5V7J - chains G and L of the 6 polymer chains in the assembly; structure by X-ray diffraction, 2.91 A resolution.

[Chain G]
Name: Envelope glycoprotein gp160
Organism: Human immunodeficiency virus 1
UniProt: Q2N0S6 (Q2N0S6_9HIV1); the construct lacks a stretch of the UniProt sequence and is renumbered around it, so the offset changes along the chain: 32-140 = UniProt 31-139; 149-185 = UniProt 140-176; 187-309 = UniProt 186-308; 312-321 = UniProt 309-318; 2 more segments
Chain sequence (480 residues; each row starts with the number of its first residue; note: 12 numbers in that range are skipped by the numbering (no residue carries them; nothing is unmodelled there); a row labelled like 185A-185I holds insertion residues (185A, then the next letters in order)):
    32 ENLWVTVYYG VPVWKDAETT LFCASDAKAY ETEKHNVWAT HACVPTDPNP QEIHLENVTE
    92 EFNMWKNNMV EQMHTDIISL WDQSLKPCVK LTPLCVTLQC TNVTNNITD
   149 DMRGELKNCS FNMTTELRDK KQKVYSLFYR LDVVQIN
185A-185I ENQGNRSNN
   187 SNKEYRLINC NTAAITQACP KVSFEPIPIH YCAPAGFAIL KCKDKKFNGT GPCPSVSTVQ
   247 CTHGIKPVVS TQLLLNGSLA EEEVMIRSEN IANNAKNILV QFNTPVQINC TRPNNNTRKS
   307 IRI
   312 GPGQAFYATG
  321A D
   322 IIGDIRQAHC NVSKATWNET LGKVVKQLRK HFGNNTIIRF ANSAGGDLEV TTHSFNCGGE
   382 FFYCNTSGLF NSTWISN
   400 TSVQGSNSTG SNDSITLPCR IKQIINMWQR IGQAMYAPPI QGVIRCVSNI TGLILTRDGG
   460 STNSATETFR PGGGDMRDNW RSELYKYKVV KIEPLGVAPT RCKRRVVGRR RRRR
Disordered / not traced: 149-151, 185A-185I, 400-409, 508-513
Sequence notes: engineered mutation Ala199 (Ser198 in Q2N0S6), Ala278 (Thr277 in Q2N0S6), Asn332 (Thr330 in Q2N0S6), Ala365 (Ser363 in Q2N0S6), Ala464 (Thr461 in Q2N0S6), Cys501 (Ala498 in Q2N0S6); expression tag (509-513)
Cystine bridges: Cys54-Cys74, Cys119-Cys205, Cys126-Cys196, Cys131-Cys157, Cys218-Cys247, Cys228-Cys239, Cys296-Cys331, Cys378-Cys445
Glycans and other covalent adducts: glycan linked to Asn88, Asn332; N-acetylglucosamine (NAG) linked to Asn133, Asn156, Asn160, Asn234, Asn262, Asn295, Asn301, Asn356, Asn386, Asn392, Asn448
Reported in the primary citation:
  - post-translational modification sites: Asn160, Asn386
  - post-translational modification sites: Asn302 (from molecular simulation)
  - conformationally variable residues: Asn160

[Chain L]
Name: Antibody 3H+109L Fab light chain
Organism: Homo sapiens
Notes: antibody fragment or engineered binder
Chain sequence (218 residues; numbered 2 to 213 plus 6 insertion-coded residues; the number before each row is that of its first residue; a row labelled like 67A-67C holds insertion residues (67A, then the next letters in order)):
     2 GSVTSYVRPL SVALGETASI SCGRQALGSR AVQWYQHRPG QAPILLIYNN QDRPSGIPER
    62 FSGTPD
67A-67C INF
    68 GTRATLTISG VEAGDEADYY CHMWDSRS
95A-95C GFS
    96 WSFGGATRLT VLGQPKAAPS VTLFPPSSEE LQANKATLVC LISDFYPGAV TVAWKADSSP
   156 VKAGVETTTP SKQSNNKYAA SSYLSLTPEQ WKSHKSYSCQ VTHEGSTVEK TVAPTECS
Disordered / not traced: 2-5, 211-213
Cystine bridges: Cys23-Cys88, Cys135-Cys194

[How chain G and chain L interact]
Pairs across the interface (9; chain G residue first):
  Thr135(G) - Arg94(L)  hydrogen bond
  Asn136(G) - Arg94(L)
  Asn137(G) - Arg94(L)  hydrogen bond (backbone-backbone)
  Ile322(G) - Arg94(L)
  Gly324(G) - Leu28(L)
  Gly324(G) - Phe67C(L)
  Gly324(G) - Arg94(L)
  Asp325(G) - Ser30(L)  hydrogen bond
  Asp325(G) - Ser93(L)
Other interface residues (no listed pair), chain G (7 interface residues in all): Ile323
Other interface residues (no listed pair), chain L (6 interface residues in all): Gly29

[In short]
Chain G and chain L form an interface of 7 and 6 residues respectively; the contacts include 3 hydrogen bonds.
Among the polar pairs are Thr135(G)-Arg94(L), Asp325(G)-Ser30(L) and Asn137(G)-Arg94(L). From the paper:
modification sites Asn160(G), Asn386(G) and Asn302(G); conformational variability at Asn160(G).
Here chain G is Envelope glycoprotein gp160 (Human immunodeficiency virus 1) and chain L is Antibody 3H+109L
Fab light chain (Homo sapiens). Entry 5V7J (Crystal Structure at 3.7 A Resolution of Glycosylated HIV-1 Clade
A BG505 SOSIP.664 Prefusion Env Trimer ...) was determined by X-ray diffraction.
